Entry 7JK6 (electron microscopy, 4.00 A resolution); this record covers chains D and E of the 6 polymer chains in the assembly.

[Chain D]
Molecule: Origin recognition complex subunit 4
Organism: Drosophila melanogaster
UniProt: Q9W102 (Q9W102_DROME); residues 1-459 here = UniProt positions 1-459
Amino-acid sequence (462 residues; numbered -2 to 459; the number before each row is that of its first residue; numbers below 1 keep their minus sign (Ser-2 is residue -2)):
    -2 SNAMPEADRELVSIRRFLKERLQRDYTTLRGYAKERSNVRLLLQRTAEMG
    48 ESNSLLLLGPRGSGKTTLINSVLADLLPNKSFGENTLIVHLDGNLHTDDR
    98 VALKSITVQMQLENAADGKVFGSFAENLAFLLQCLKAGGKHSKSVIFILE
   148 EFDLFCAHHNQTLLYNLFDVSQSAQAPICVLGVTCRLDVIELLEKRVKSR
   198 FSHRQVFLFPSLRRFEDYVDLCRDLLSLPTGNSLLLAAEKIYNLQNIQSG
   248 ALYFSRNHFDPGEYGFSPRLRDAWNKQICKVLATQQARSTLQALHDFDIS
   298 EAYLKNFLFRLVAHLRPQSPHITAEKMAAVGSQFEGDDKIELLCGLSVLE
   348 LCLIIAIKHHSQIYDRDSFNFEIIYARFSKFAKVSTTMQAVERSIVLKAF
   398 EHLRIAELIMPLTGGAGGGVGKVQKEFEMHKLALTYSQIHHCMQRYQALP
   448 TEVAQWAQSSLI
Not modelled in the structure: -2 to 1, 114-116, 245-249, 411-419, 457-459
Differences from the reference sequence: expression tag (-2 to 0)
Ion coordination: Mg2+: Thr63 (together with ATP)
Ligand contacts:
  - ATP (adenosine-5'-triphosphate), molecule 1: Leu19, Gln20, Thr25, Leu26, Arg27, Tyr29, Arg58, Gly59, Ser60, Gly61, Lys62, Thr63, Thr64, Glu148, Cys182, Glu298, Ala299, Lys302
  - ATP, molecule 2: Arg193, Ser196, Arg197
From the paper describing this entry:
  - mutagenesis - R97A (3-fold): decreased binding to DNA

[Chain E]
Molecule: Origin recognition complex subunit 5
Organism: Drosophila melanogaster
UniProt: Q24169 (ORC5_DROME); residue numbers follow UniProt; this construct covers 1-460
Amino-acid sequence (460 residues; each row starts with the number of its first residue):
     1 MEAICSSLEPLFPCREAAIETLGELIGDSSETYPSAIYLFGHSGTGKTAL
    51 TRAFLKECGKRQNVRTAHLNAIECYTTKIMLEILLDSLAPDQGDALKVDN
   101 MLDFVEQLRRQAATRVEDQGFLIAVDNAERLRDMDANVLPVLLRLQELTN
   151 LNLCVILLSQLPFEKFYNKTGLSEIVCLHLAQYNKAETQRILGSDFQQVR
   201 NQLLEQFAQDKKRLEICQEAVTEDFYNNYLNLFLSVFYKACRDVPELQLT
   251 ARKCLSTYLEPVLDGTVDATDISRLWRHIAGPLRSALTQIYMRIEKPAEE
   301 VEDFTAIEDQSVRKLAQSLELPYYAKFLLIAAFLASHNAAKQDKRLFVKH
   351 HGKQRKRMQTVNARAKTTEKMSTTLGPKSFSIDRLLAIFYAILEEKVGLT
   401 CNLLSQISTLVHLNLLSFVSGEQNIMEGSARLQCTIGLEFVLQIGKVVGF
   451 NVRQYLCDFM
Not modelled in the structure: 207-210, 264-274, 296-317, 338-375, 422-428, 457-460
Ion coordination: Mg2+: Thr48 (together with ATP)
Ligand contacts: ATP (adenosine-5'-triphosphate): Phe12, Pro13, Arg15, His42, Ser43, Gly44, Thr45, Gly46, Lys47, Thr48, Ala49, Asn127, Gln160, Tyr183, Ile191, Pro245, Gln248
Curated features (UniProtKB/Swiss-Prot):
  - binding site (ATP): Gly41 to Thr48

[How chain D and chain E interact]
Residue-residue contacts - 88 pairs, chain D then chain E:
  Arg12(D) - Glu31(E)  salt bridge
  Arg13(D) - Glu31(E)
  Lys16(D) - Glu24(E)
  Lys16(D) - Glu31(E)  salt bridge
  Lys16(D) - Thr32(E)
  Glu17(D) - Thr32(E)
  Glu17(D) - Arg115(E)  salt bridge
  Gln20(D) - Thr32(E)
  Gln20(D) - Tyr33(E)
  Gln20(D) - Gln146(E)
  Arg21(D) - Thr32(E)
  Arg21(D) - Arg115(E)
  Arg21(D) - Asn152(E)
  Tyr23(D) - Gln146(E)
  Tyr23(D) - Asn150(E)  hydrogen bond
  Arg58(D) - Arg144(E)
  Arg58(D) - Thr170(E)  hydrogen bond (side chain-backbone)
  Asn91(D) - Asn137(E)  hydrogen bond (backbone-side chain)
  Asn91(D) - Val141(E)
  Leu92(D) - Met101(E)
  Leu92(D) - Leu102(E)  hydrophobic
  Leu92(D) - Val105(E)  hydrophobic
  His93(D) - Leu102(E)
  Val98(D) - Asn100(E)
  Val98(D) - Leu102(E)  hydrophobic
  Glu148(D) - Arg144(E)  salt bridge
  Phe251(D) - Asn150(E)  hydrogen bond (backbone-side chain)
  Asn254(D) - Arg115(E)  hydrogen bond
  Asn254(D) - Asn150(E)
  His255(D) - Arg115(E)  hydrogen bond (backbone-side chain)
  Phe256(D) - Arg115(E)
  Asp257(D) - Arg115(E)
  Ala299(D) - Glu174(E)
  Tyr300(D) - Glu174(E)
  Asn303(D) - Glu174(E)  hydrogen bond
  Asn303(D) - Ile175(E)  hydrogen bond (side chain-backbone)
  Asn303(D) - Val176(E)
  Phe306(D) - Leu25(E)  hydrophobic
  Phe306(D) - Thr32(E)
  Phe306(D) - Pro34(E)  hydrophobic
  Arg307(D) - Ile175(E)
  Arg307(D) - Val176(E)
  Arg307(D) - Cys177(E)
  Ala310(D) - Glu24(E)
  His311(D) - Glu24(E)  salt bridge
  Arg313(D) - Met1(E)  hydrogen bond
  Arg313(D) - Glu20(E)
  Arg313(D) - Glu24(E)  salt bridge
  Gln330(D) - Cys177(E)
  Asp335(D) - Pro162(E)
  Asp335(D) - Glu164(E)
  Lys336(D) - Pro162(E)
  Lys336(D) - Glu164(E)  salt bridge
  Glu338(D) - His179(E)
  Leu339(D) - His42(E)  hydrogen bond (backbone-side chain)
  Leu339(D) - Gln160(E)
  Leu339(D) - Pro162(E)  hydrophobic
  Leu339(D) - His179(E)
  Cys341(D) - Arg242(E)  hydrogen bond (backbone-side chain)
  Gly342(D) - His42(E)
  Gly342(D) - Gln182(E)
  Gly342(D) - Arg242(E)  hydrogen bond (backbone-side chain)
  Leu343(D) - His42(E)
  Leu343(D) - Arg242(E)  hydrogen bond (backbone-side chain)
  Ser344(D) - Lys239(E)
  Ser344(D) - Ala240(E)  hydrogen bond (side chain-backbone)
  Ser344(D) - Arg242(E)
  Val345(D) - Lys239(E)
  Leu346(D) - Lys239(E)
  Glu347(D) - Ala240(E)
  Thr384(D) - Lys239(E)
  Met385(D) - Lys239(E)
  Val388(D) - Lys239(E)
  Glu389(D) - Thr288(E)
  Ser391(D) - Thr288(E)  hydrogen bond (side chain-backbone)
  Ile392(D) - Leu287(E)
  Lys395(D) - Tyr291(E)
  Lys395(D) - Met292(E)
  Ile402(D) - Leu161(E)
  Ala403(D) - Leu161(E)
  Glu404(D) - Lys165(E)  hydrogen bond (backbone-side chain)
  Val420(D) - Val419(E)  hydrophobic
  Val420(D) - Gln433(E)
  Gln421(D) - Pro377(E)
  Gln421(D) - Cys434(E)  hydrogen bond (side chain-backbone)
  Gln421(D) - Thr435(E)
  Phe424(D) - Gly376(E)
  Gln444(D) - Asn184(E)  hydrogen bond
Other interface residues (no listed pair), chain D (62 interface residues in all): Thr63, Asp89, Thr94, Ser102, Tyr250, Ser252, Arg253, Tyr261, His399, Tyr443
Other interface residues (no listed pair), chain E (60 interface residues in all): Ser30, Ser35, Phe40, Gly41, Arg109, Thr114, Arg132, Pro140, Glu147, Leu148, Phe163, Leu172, Tyr238, Cys241

[In short]
62 residues of chain D and 60 residues of chain E are in contact, with 18 hydrogen bonds and 7 salt bridges.
Polar pairs include Arg12(D)-Glu31(E), Lys16(D)-Glu31(E) and Glu17(D)-Arg115(E). Chain D binds ATP. Chain E
binds ATP. UniProt lists 8 ATP-binding residues on chain E. The paper reports that R97A of chain D reduces
binding to DNA.
Chain D is Origin recognition complex subunit 4 and chain E is Origin recognition complex subunit 5, both from
Drosophila melanogaster; the structure, Structure of Drosophila ORC in the active conformation, was determined
by electron microscopy together with 7JGR, 7JGS, 7JK2, 7JK3, 7JK4 and 7JK5 from the same study.
